PDB entry 6Z8V | X-ray diffraction, 1.58 A resolution | chains H and A of the 3 polymer chains in the assembly

[Chain H]
Molecule: Prothrombin
Source organism: Homo sapiens
Notes: EC 3.4.21.5
UniProtKB: P00734 (THRB_HUMAN); the construct lacks a stretch of the UniProt sequence and is renumbered around it, so the offset changes along the chain: 16-36 = UniProt 364-384; 37-60 = UniProt 386-409; 61-77 = UniProt 419-435; 78-97 = UniProt 437-456; 6 more segments
Sequence (259 residues; numbered 16 to 247 plus 29 insertion-coded residues; 2 numbers in that range are skipped by the numbering (no residue carries them; nothing is unmodelled there); the number before each row is that of its first residue; a row labelled like 60A-60I holds insertion residues (60A, then the next letters in order)):
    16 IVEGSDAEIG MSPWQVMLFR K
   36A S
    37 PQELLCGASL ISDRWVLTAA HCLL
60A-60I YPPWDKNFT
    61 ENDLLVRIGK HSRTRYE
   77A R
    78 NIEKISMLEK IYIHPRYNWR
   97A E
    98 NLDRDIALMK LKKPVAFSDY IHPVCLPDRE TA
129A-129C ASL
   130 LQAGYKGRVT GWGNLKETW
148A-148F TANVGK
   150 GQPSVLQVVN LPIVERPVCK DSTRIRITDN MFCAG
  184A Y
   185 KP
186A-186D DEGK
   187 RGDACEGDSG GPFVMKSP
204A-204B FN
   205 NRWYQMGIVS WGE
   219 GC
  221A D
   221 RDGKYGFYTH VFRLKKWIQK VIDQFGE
Unresolved in the structure: 148A-148F, 247
Disulfides: Cys42-Cys58, Cys168-Cys182, Cys191-Cys220
Covalently attached groups: compound 0G6 linked to His57, Ser195
Metal / ion sites: Na+: Arg221, Lys224
Residues lining bound ligands: 0G6 (D-phenylalanyl-N-[(2S,3S)-6-{[amino(iminio)methyl]amino}-1-chloro-2-hydroxyhexan-3-yl]-L-prolinamide): Tyr60A, Trp60D, Glu97A, Asn98, Leu99, Ile174, Asp189, Ala190, Cys191, Glu192, Gly193, Asp194, Val213, Ser214, Trp215, Gly216, Glu217, Gly219, Cys220, Gly226

[Chain A]
Molecule: Tba-3l
Sequence (15 nucleotides; numbered 1 to 15; the number before each row is that of its first residue):
     1 GGXTGGTGTG GTTGG
Modified residues: QCK ((4-methyltriazole)-Thymidine-5'-monophosphate) at position 3
Metal / ion sites: K+: DG1, DG2, DG5, DG6, DG10, DG11, DG14, DG15

[Chain H / chain A interface]
Residue-residue contacts (21):
  Ile24(H) - DT12(A)  sugar contact
  Thr74(H) - DT4(A)  sugar contact
  Thr74(H) - DG5(A)  phosphate contact
  Arg75(H) - DT4(A)  hydrogen bond to the base
  Arg75(H) - DG5(A)  hydrogen bond to the base
  Arg75(H) - DG11(A)  base contact
  Arg75(H) - DT12(A)  hydrogen bond to the base
  Arg75(H) - DT13(A)  hydrogen bond to the base
  Tyr76(H) - QCK_3(A)  base contact
  Tyr76(H) - DT4(A)  hydrogen bond to the sugar
  Glu77(H) - DT12(A)  hydrogen bond to the base
  Arg77A(H) - DG2(A)  base contact
  Arg77A(H) - DT4(A)  base contact
  Arg77A(H) - DT13(A)  hydrogen bond to the base
  Arg77A(H) - DG14(A)  hydrogen bond to the sugar
  Asn78(H) - DT13(A)  hydrogen bond to the phosphate
  Asn78(H) - DG14(A)  hydrogen bond to the phosphate
  Ile79(H) - DT12(A)  sugar contact
  Ile79(H) - DT13(A)  base contact
  Ile82(H) - QCK_3(A)  base contact
  Tyr117(H) - DT12(A)  hydrogen bond to the phosphate
Other interface residues (no listed pair), chain H (11 interface residues in all): His71
From the paper, about this interface:
  - interface residues, chain H: Tyr76(H), Ile82(H)

[Overview]
The interface between chain H and chain A involves 11 residues on one side and 8 on the other; the contacts
include 11 hydrogen bonds. Among the polar pairs are Arg75(H)-DT4(A), Arg75(H)-DG5(A) and Arg75(H)-DT12(A).
Compound 0G6 is covalently linked to Ser195(H). Arg221(H) and Lys224(H) coordinate Na+. The paper reports
interface residues Tyr76(H) and Ile82(H).
Here chain H is Prothrombin (Homo sapiens) and chain A is Tba-3l. Entry 6Z8V (X-ray structure of the complex
between human alpha thrombin and a thrombin binding aptamer variant (TBA-3L) ...) was determined by X-ray
diffraction, deposited together with 6Z8W and 6Z8X.
